Entry 5LCM (X-ray diffraction, 1.90 A resolution); this record covers chains A and C of the 4 polymer chains in the assembly.

Chain A:
Name: DNA repair protein RAD14
Organism: Saccharomyces cerevisiae (strain ATCC 204508 / S288c)
Reference sequence: P28519 (RAD14_YEAST); numbering as in UniProt (aligned over 188-306)
Sequence (119 residues; each row starts with the number of its first residue):
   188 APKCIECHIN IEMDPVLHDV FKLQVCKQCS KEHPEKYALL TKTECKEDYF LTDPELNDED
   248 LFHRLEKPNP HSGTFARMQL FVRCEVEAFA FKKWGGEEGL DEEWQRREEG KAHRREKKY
Disordered / not traced: 303-306
Metal / ion sites: Zn2+: Cys191, Cys194, Cys213, Cys216
UniProt features mapped onto this chain:
  - zinc finger: Cys191 to Cys216
  - binding site (Zn(2+)): Cys191, Cys194, Cys213, Cys216
  - mutagenesis: Val207 (V207M: In RAD14-2; loss of recognition of cyclobutane pyrimidine dimers), Cys216 (C216Y: In RAD14-2; loss of recognition of cyclobutane pyrimidine dimers)

Chain C:
Molecule: 15-nt DNA strand
Sequence (15 nucleotides; row label = number of the first residue in the row):
     1 GCTCTACXTC ATCAC
Disordered / not traced: 15
Modified / non-standard residues: 6TW ([(2R,3S,5R)-5-[2-[(3-acetamidonaphthalen-2-yl)amino]-6-oxidanylidene-1H-purin-9-yl]-3-oxidanyl-oxolan-2-yl]methyl dihydrogen phosphite) at position 8

How chain A and chain C interact:
Residue-residue contacts - 29 pairs, chain A then chain C:
  Thr228(A) - DG1(C)  phosphate contact
  Thr228(A) - DT3(C)  phosphate contact
  Lys229(A) - DT3(C)  hydrogen bond to the phosphate
  Lys229(A) - DC4(C)  salt bridge to the phosphate
  Thr230(A) - DC2(C)  sugar contact
  Thr230(A) - DT3(C)  hydrogen bond to the phosphate
  Glu231(A) - DG1(C)  phosphate contact
  Glu234(A) - DG1(C)  hydrogen bond to the base
  Thr239(A) - DC7(C)  hydrogen bond to the phosphate
  Thr239(A) - 6TW_8(C)  phosphate contact
  Asp240(A) - DT5(C)  base contact
  Pro241(A) - DA6(C)  phosphate contact
  Pro241(A) - DC7(C)  phosphate contact
  Asn256(A) - DC2(C)  hydrogen bond to the base
  His258(A) - DC2(C)  salt bridge to the phosphate
  Phe262(A) - DA14(C)  base contact
  Ala263(A) - DT3(C)  phosphate contact
  Ala263(A) - DC4(C)  sugar contact
  Arg264(A) - DT3(C)  sugar contact
  Met265(A) - DC2(C)  phosphate contact
  Met265(A) - DT3(C)  phosphate contact
  Gln266(A) - DT3(C)  hydrogen bond to the phosphate
  Gln266(A) - DC4(C)  phosphate contact
  Arg294(A) - 6TW_8(C)  salt bridge to the phosphate
  Arg294(A) - DT9(C)  salt bridge to the phosphate
  Lys298(A) - DC10(C)  phosphate contact
  Arg301(A) - 6TW_8(C)  base contact
  Arg301(A) - DT9(C)  phosphate contact
  Arg301(A) - DC10(C)  salt bridge to the phosphate
Also at the interface, not in a pair above, chain A (22 interface residues in all): Glu242, Pro257, Thr261, Trp281

Overview:
22 residues of chain A and 11 residues of chain C are in contact, with 6 hydrogen bonds and 5 salt bridges.
Polar pairs include Glu234(A)-DG1(C), Asn256(A)-DC2(C) and Lys229(A)-DT3(C). UniProt lists 4 Zn2+-binding
residues and 2 mutagenesis sites on chain A.
Chain A is DNA repair protein RAD14 (Saccharomyces cerevisiae (strain ATCC 204508 / S288c)) and chain C is a
15-nt DNA strand; the structure, STRUCTURE OF the RAD14 DNA-binding domain IN COMPLEX WITH
N2-acetylaminonaphtyl- GUANINE CONTAINING DNA, was determined by X-ray diffraction, deposited together with
5LCL.
